PDB entry 6TUA | X-ray diffraction, 2.38 A resolution | chain A

[Chain A]
Molecule: Tyrosine-protein kinase RYK
Organism: Homo sapiens
Notes: EC 2.7.10.1
Reference sequence: P34925 (RYK_HUMAN), isoform P34925-2; residues 292-607 here correspond to UniProt positions 295-610 (UniProt number = residue number + 3)
Sequence (317 residues; each row starts with the number of its first residue):
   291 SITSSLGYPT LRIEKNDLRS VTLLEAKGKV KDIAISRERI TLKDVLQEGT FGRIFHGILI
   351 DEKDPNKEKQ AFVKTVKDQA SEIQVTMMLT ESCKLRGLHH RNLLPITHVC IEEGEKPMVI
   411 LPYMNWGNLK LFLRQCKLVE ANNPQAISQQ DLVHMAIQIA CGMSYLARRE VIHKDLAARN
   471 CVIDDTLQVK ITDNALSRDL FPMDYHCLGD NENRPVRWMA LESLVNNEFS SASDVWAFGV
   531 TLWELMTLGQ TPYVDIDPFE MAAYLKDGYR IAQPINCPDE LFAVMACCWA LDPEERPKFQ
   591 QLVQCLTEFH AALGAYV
Unresolved in the structure: 291-297, 303-309, 352-357, 499-501
Sequence notes: expression tag (291)
From the paper describing this entry:
  - contacts within the chain: K364-D483 (salt bridge), E381-R488

[Summary]
From the paper: contacts within the chain involving K364, D483 and E381 among others.
Chain A is Tyrosine-protein kinase RYK (Homo sapiens); the structure, The RYK Pseudokinase Domain, was
determined by X-ray diffraction together with 6TU9 from the same study.
